6SLE - chains A and B; structure by X-ray diffraction, 2.77 A resolution.

# Chain A (and B)
Protein: Oxidoreductase, putative
From: Neosartorya fumigata (strain ATCC MYA-4609 / Af293 / CBS 101355 / FGSC A1100)
Notes: EC 1.1.1.31; chain B of this document is another copy of the same molecule, construct and numbering; everything in this record applies to it too
Reference sequence: Q4WDZ8 (Q4WDZ8_ASPFU); residues 1-285 here = UniProt positions 1-285
Amino-acid sequence (285 residues; each row starts with the number of its first residue):
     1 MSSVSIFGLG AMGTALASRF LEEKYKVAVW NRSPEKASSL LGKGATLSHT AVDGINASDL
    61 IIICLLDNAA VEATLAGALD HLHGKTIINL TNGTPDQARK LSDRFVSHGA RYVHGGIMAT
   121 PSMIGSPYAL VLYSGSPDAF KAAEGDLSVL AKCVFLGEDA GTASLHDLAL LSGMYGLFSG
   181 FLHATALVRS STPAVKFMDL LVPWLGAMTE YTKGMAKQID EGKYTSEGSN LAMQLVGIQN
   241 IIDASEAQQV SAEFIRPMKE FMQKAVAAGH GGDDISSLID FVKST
Not modelled in the structure: 227-228, 284-285 (chain B: 1-2, 38-44, 59-60, 110-112, 133, 142-146, 227-228, 284-285)
Ligand contacts:
  - NADP (NAP; NADP nicotinamide-adenine-dinucleotide phosphate), molecule 1: Gly8, Leu9, Gly10, Ala11, Met12, Gly13, Asn31, Arg32, Ser33, Ala37, Cys64, Leu65, Leu66, Ala70, Thr74, Thr91, Asn92, Ile117, Ala119, Thr120, Pro121
  - NADP (NAP), molecule 2: Ser229, Asn230, Met233
What the authors report for this chain:
  - catalytic residues: Asp167, Tyr175 (proposed by the authors, not directly observed)
  - binding site for NADP: Thr120

# Interface between chain A and chain B
Pairs across the interface (118):
  Ala11(A) with Ser229(B)
  Leu66(A) with Val236(B)
  Asn92(A) with Asn240(B), hydrogen bond
  Thr94(A) with Asn240(B)
  Gln97(A) with Asn240(B)
  Met118(A) with Trp204(B), hydrophobic
  Leu165(A) with Leu187(B); Val188(B), hydrophobic; Ser191(B)
  His166(A) with Val188(B); Ser191(B); Thr192(B)
  Leu168(A) with Leu187(B); Asn240(B); Ile241(B), hydrophobic; Ala244(B), hydrophobic
  Ala169(A) with Ala184(B); Leu187(B)
  Leu170(A) with Leu200(B); Leu201(B), hydrophobic; Trp204(B), hydrogen bond (backbone-side chain)
  Leu171(A) with Ile241(B), hydrophobic
  Ser172(A) with Gly180(B); His183(B); Leu187(B); Ile241(B)
  Gly173(A) with Gly180(B); Leu205(B)
  Met174(A) with Trp204(B), hydrophobic; Met208(B), hydrophobic
  Tyr175(A) with Gln234(B), hydrogen bond; Ile238(B), hydrophobic; Ile241(B), hydrophobic; Met258(B)
  Gly176(A) with Gly176(B); Gly180(B)
  Leu177(A) with Gly176(B); Leu205(B); Met208(B), hydrophobic; Thr209(B)
  Phe178(A) with Met208(B); Tyr211(B), hydrophobic; Thr212(B); Met215(B), hydrophobic; Met258(B); Ile275(B), hydrophobic
  Ser179(A) with Met258(B)
  Gly180(A) with Ser172(B); Gly173(B); Gly176(B)
  Phe181(A) with Thr212(B); Met215(B), hydrophobic; Ala216(B)
  Leu182(A) with Ile275(B), hydrophobic
  Ala184(A) with Ala169(B); Gly173(B)
  Leu187(A) with Leu165(B)
  Arg189(A) with Ile219(B)
  Ser191(A) with Leu165(B)
  Phe197(A) with Ala169(B), hydrophobic
  Met198(A) with Thr212(B); Ala216(B), hydrophobic
  Leu205(A) with Gly173(B); Leu177(B)
  Met208(A) with Met174(B), hydrophobic; Leu177(B), hydrophobic; Phe178(B)
  Thr209(A) with Leu177(B)
  Thr212(A) with Phe178(B); Phe181(B); Met198(B)
  Lys213(A) with Val202(B)
  Met215(A) with Phe181(B), hydrophobic
  Ala216(A) with Phe181(B); Ala194(B); Val195(B); Met198(B), hydrophobic
  Lys217(A) with Val195(B)
  Ile219(A) with Phe181(B), hydrophobic; Thr185(B); Ala194(B), hydrophobic
  Ser229(A) with Ala11(B)
  Gln234(A) with Tyr175(B), hydrogen bond
  Val236(A) with Leu66(B)
  Ile238(A) with Tyr175(B), hydrophobic
  Asn240(A) with Asn92(B), hydrogen bond; Gly93(B); Thr94(B); Leu168(B)
  Ile241(A) with Leu168(B), hydrophobic; Leu171(B), hydrophobic; Ser172(B); Tyr175(B), hydrophobic
  Ala244(A) with Leu168(B), hydrophobic
  Gln249(A) with Lys283(B)
  Val250(A) with Val282(B)
  Ser251(A) with Phe261(B); Val282(B), hydrogen bond (backbone-backbone)
  Glu253(A) with Pro257(B)
  Phe254(A) with Pro257(B), hydrophobic; Met258(B), hydrophobic; Phe261(B), hydrophobic
  Pro257(A) with Glu253(B); Pro257(B), hydrophobic
  Met258(A) with Tyr175(B); Ser179(B); Phe254(B), hydrophobic
  Phe261(A) with Ser251(B); Phe254(B), hydrophobic
  Ile275(A) with Phe178(B), hydrophobic; Leu182(B), hydrophobic
  Ile279(A) with Leu182(B); Thr185(B); Ala186(B)
  Val282(A) with Ala186(B), hydrophobic; Val250(B); Ser251(B), hydrogen bond (backbone-backbone)
  Lys283(A) with Gln249(B)
Other interface residues (no listed pair), chain A (74 interface residues in all): Gly93, Pro95, Ala119, Thr120, Pro121, Leu132, Thr162, His183, Val188, Ala194, Val195, Leu201, Tyr211, Asp220, Gly237, Asp243, Leu278
Other interface residues (no listed pair), chain B (76 interface residues in all): Asp67, Pro95, Thr120, Leu170, Phe197, Tyr224, Gly237, Asp243, Gln248, Ile255, Glu260, Ser276, Leu278, Ile279, Asp280

# In short
74 residues of chain A face 76 of chain B across their interface; the contacts include 7 hydrogen bonds. Polar
pairs include Asn92(A)-Asn240(B), Leu170(A)-Trp204(B) and Tyr175(A)-Gln234(B). Ligands of chain A: NADP. The
paper reports catalytic residues Asp167(A) and Tyr175(A); a binding site for NADP at Thr120(A).
Chain A and chain B are both Oxidoreductase, putative (Neosartorya fumigata (strain ATCC MYA-4609 / Af293 /
CBS 101355 / FGSC A1100)); the structure, Structure of Reductive Aminase from Neosartorya fumigata in complex
with NADP+, was determined by X-ray diffraction together with 6SKX from the same study.
